2D3Z - chain A; structure by X-ray diffraction, 1.80 A resolution.

== Chain A ==
Name: polyprotein
Organism: Hepatitis C virus
Notes: EC 2.7.7.48; fragment: RNA-dependent RNA polymerase(Residues 2420-2989)
UniProt: Q99AU2 (Q99AU2_9HEPC); residues 1-570 here correspond to UniProt positions 2420-2989 (UniProt number = residue number + 2419)
Chain sequence (570 residues; row label = number of the first residue in the row):
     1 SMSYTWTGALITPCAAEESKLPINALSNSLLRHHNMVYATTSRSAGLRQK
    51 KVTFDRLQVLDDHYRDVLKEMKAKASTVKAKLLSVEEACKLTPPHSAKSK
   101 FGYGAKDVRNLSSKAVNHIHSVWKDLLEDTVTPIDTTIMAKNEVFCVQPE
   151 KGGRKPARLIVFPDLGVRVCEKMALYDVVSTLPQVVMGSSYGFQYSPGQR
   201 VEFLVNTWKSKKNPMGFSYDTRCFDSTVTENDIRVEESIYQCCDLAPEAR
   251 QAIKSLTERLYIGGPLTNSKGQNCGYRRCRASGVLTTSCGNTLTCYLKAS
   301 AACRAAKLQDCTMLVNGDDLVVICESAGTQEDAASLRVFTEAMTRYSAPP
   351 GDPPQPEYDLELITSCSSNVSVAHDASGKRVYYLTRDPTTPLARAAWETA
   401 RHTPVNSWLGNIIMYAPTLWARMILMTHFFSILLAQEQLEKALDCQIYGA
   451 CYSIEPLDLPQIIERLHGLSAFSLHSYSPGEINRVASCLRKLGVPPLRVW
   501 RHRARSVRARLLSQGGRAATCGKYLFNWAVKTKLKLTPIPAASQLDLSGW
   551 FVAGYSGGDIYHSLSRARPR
Unresolved in the structure: 151-153, 564-570
Disulfide bonds: Cys-303/Cys-311
Residues lining bound ligands: FIH (5-(4-fluorophenyl)-3-{[(4-methylphenyl)sulfonyl]amino}thiophene-2-carboxylic acid): Leu-419, Arg-422, Met-423, Leu-474, His-475, Ser-476, Tyr-477, Ile-482, Val-485, Ala-486, Leu-489, Leu-497, Arg-501, Trp-528
From the paper describing this entry:
  - binding site for FIH: Leu-419, Arg-422, Met-423, Leu-474, His-475, Ser-476, Tyr-477, Ile-482, Ala-486, Leu-489, Leu-497, Arg-501, Trp-528
  - conformationally variable residues (helix shift, side-chain flip): Met-423, Pro-496 to Arg-505

== Summary ==
Ligands of chain A: compound FIH. From the paper: a binding site for FIH at Leu-419, Arg-422 and Met-423 among
others; conformational variability at Met-423 and Pro-496.
Chain A is polyprotein (Hepatitis C virus); the structure, X-ray crystal structure of hepatitis C virus
RNA-dependent RNA polymerase in complex with non-nucleoside analogue inhibitor, was determined by X-ray
diffraction together with 2D3U and 2D41 from the same study.
